PDB entry 6Z9R | electron microscopy, 4.10 A resolution (low resolution: residue-level contacts below are approximate; hydrogen-bond / salt-bridge calls are withheld) | chains Y and R of the 16 polymer chains in the assembly

== Chain Y ==
Name: DNA-directed RNA polymerase subunit beta'
From: Escherichia coli
Notes: EC 2.7.7.6
Reference sequence: C3SIA2 (C3SIA2_ECOLX); numbering as in UniProt (aligned over 1-1407)
Sequence (1416 residues; row label = number of the first residue in the row):
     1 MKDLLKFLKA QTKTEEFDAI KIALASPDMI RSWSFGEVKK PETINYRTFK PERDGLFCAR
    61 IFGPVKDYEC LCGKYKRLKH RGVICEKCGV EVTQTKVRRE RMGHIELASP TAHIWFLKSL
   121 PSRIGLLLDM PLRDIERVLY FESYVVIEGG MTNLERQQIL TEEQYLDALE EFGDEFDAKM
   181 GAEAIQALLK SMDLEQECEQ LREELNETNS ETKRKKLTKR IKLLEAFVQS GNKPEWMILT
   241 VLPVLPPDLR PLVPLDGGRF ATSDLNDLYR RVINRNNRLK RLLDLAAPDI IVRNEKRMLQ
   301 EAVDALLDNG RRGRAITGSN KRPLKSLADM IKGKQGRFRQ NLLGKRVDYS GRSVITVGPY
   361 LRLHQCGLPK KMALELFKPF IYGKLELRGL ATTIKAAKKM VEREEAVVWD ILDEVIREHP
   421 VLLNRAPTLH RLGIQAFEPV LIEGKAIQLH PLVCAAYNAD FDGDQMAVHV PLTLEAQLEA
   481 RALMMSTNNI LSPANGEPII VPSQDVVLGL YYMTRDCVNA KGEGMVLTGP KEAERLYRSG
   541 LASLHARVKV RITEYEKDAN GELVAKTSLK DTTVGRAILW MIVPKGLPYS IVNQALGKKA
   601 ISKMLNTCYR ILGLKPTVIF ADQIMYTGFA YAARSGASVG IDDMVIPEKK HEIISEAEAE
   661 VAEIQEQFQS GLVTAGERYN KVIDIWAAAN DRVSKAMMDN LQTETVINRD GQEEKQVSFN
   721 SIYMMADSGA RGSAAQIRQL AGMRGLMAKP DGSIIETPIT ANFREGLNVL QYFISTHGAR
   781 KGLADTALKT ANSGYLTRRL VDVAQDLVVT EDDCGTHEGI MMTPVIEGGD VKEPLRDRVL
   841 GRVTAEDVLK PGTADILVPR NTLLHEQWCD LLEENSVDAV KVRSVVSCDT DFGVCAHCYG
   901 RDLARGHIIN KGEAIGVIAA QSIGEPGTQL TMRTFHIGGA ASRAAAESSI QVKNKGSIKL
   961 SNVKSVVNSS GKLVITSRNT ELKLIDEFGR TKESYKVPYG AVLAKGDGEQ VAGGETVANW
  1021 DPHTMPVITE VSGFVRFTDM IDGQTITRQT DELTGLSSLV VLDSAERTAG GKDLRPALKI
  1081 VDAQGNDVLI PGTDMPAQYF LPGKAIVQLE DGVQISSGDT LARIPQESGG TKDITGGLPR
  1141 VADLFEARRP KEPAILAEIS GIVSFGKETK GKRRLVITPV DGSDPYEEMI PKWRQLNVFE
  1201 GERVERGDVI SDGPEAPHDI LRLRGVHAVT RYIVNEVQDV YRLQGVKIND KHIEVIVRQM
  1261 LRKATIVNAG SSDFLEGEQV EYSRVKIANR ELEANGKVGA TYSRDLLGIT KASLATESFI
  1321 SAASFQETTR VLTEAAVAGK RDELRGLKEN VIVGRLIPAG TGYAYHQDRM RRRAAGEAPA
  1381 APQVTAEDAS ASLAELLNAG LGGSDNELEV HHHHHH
Disordered / not traced: 1-15, 1374-1416
Construct notes: expression tag (1408-1416)
Ion coordination: Zn2+ site 1: Cys70, Cys72, Cys85, Cys88; Mg2+: Asp460, Asp462, Asp464 (shared with C99(R) of chain R); Zn2+ site 2: Cys814, Cys895
Reported in the primary citation:
  - mutagenesis - C72H, C85H, E86K: decreased growth in response to rhoY80C
  - Zn2+ coordination: Cys72, Cys85 (proposed by the authors, not directly observed)

== Chain R ==
Molecule: rut RNA
Sequence (99 nucleotides; numbered 1 to 99; the number before each row is that of its first residue):
     1 GGGAUAACCC CGCUCUUACA CAUUCCAGCC CUGAAAAAGG GCAUCAAAUU AAACCACACC
    61 UAUGGUGUAU GUCAAAUUAA ACCACACCUG GCGUGUGGC
Disordered / not traced: 1-18, 27-79
Ion coordination: Mg2+: C99 (shared with Asp460(Y), Asp462(Y), Asp464(Y) of chain Y)

== How chain Y and chain R interact ==
Contacting residue pairs - 15 pairs, chain Y then chain R:
  Lys79(Y) - U24(R)
  Pro251(Y) - G91(R)
  Val253(Y) - U89(R)
  Pro254(Y) - U89(R)
  Leu255(Y) - G91(R)
  Ala261(Y) - G91(R)
  Thr262(Y) - G91(R)
  Arg322(Y) - G93(R)
  Arg322(Y) - U94(R)
  Met330(Y) - C92(R)
  Gln335(Y) - C92(R)
  Gln335(Y) - G93(R)
  Arg346(Y) - G90(R)
  Arg425(Y) - C99(R)
  Asp464(Y) - C99(R)
Also at the interface, not in a pair above, chain Y (16 interface residues in all): Arg77, Asp460, Asp462
Also at the interface, not in a pair above, chain R (10 interface residues in all): C25, C26

== In short ==
The interface between chain Y and chain R involves 16 residues on one side and 10 on the other. Cys70(Y),
Cys72(Y), Cys85(Y) and Cys88(Y) form the Zn2+ site 1. The paper reports that C72H, C85H and E86K of chain Y
reduce growth in response to rhoY80C; Zn2+ coordination by Cys72(Y) and Cys85(Y).
Chain Y is DNA-directed RNA polymerase subunit beta' (Escherichia coli) and chain R is rut RNA; the structure,
Transcription termination intermediate complex 3, was determined by electron microscopy (same publication as
6Z9P, 6Z9Q, 6Z9S, 6Z9T, 7ADB, 7ADC, 7ADD and 7ADE).
